4NSY - chains A and B; structure by X-ray diffraction, 1.10 A resolution.

[Chain A (and B)]
Name: Lysyl endopeptidase
Source organism: Lysobacter enzymogenes
Notes: EC 3.4.21.50; chain B of this document is another copy of the same molecule, construct and numbering; everything in this record applies to it too
Reference sequence: Q7M135 (LYSC_LYSEN); residues 1-266 here = UniProt positions 1-266
Sequence (275 residues; numbered 1 to 275; the number before each row is that of its first residue):
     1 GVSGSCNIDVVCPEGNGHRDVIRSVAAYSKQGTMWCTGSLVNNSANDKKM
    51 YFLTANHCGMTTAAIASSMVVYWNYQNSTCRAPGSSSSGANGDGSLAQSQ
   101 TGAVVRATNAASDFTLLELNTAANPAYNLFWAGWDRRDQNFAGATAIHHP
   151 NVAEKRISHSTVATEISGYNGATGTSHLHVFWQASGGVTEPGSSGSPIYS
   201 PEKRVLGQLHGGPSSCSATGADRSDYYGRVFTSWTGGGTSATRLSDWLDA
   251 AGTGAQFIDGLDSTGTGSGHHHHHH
Unresolved in the structure: 265-275 (chain B: 266-275)
Disulfides: Cys6-Cys216, Cys12-Cys80, Cys36-Cys58
Covalent attachments: compound 2OY linked to His57, Ser194
Construct notes: expression tag (267-275)
Ligand contacts:
  - 2OY (N-[(2S,3S)-7-amino-1-chloro-2-hydroxyheptan-3-yl]-4-methylbenzenesulfonamide (Bound Form)), molecule 1: Cys36, Cys58, Tyr169, Thr189, Glu190, Pro191, Gly192, Ser193, Leu209, His210, Gly211, Gly212, Ser214, Asp225
  - 2OY, molecule 2: Ala110, Ala111, Tyr169, His210

[Interface between chain A and chain B]
Contacting residue pairs - 4 pairs, chain A then chain B:
  His57(A) with Ala110(B)
  Ala110(A) with His57(B)
  Asn170(A) with Gly212(B)
  Gly212(A) with Asn170(B)
Also at the interface, not in a pair above, chain A (8 interface residues in all): Gly59, Ala172, Pro191, Gly237
Also at the interface, not in a pair above, chain B (8 interface residues in all): Gln31, Gly59, Ala172, Pro191

[Summary]
The chain A/chain B interface involves 8 residues from each chain. Bound to chain A: compound 2OY. Compound
2OY is covalently linked to Ser194(A).
Both chains are Lysyl endopeptidase (Lysobacter enzymogenes). Entry 4NSY (Wild-type lysobacter enzymogenes
lysc endoproteinase covalently inhibited by TLCK) was determined by X-ray diffraction, deposited together with
4NSV.
